PDB entry 7RIX | X-ray diffraction, 3.40 A resolution | chains T and B of the 13 polymer chains in the assembly

Chain T:
Molecule: Template strand DNA
Sequence (30 nucleotides; row label = number of the first residue in the row; numbering starts at 0):
     0 CCCTTCTCTCTGGTCATGAGCCTCTCGATG
Disordered / not traced: 0-2, 29
Ligand contacts: 5N0 (3-({3-[(3-{[4-({4-[(4-{[4-({(2R)-2-amino-4-[(1-methyl-4-{[1-methyl-4-({1-methyl-4-[(1-methyl-1H-imidazole-2-carbonyl)amino]-1H-imidazole-2-carbonyl}amino)-1H-pyrrole-2-carbonyl]amino}-1H-pyrrole-2-carbonyl)amino]butanoyl}amino)-1-methyl-1H-imidazole-2-carbonyl]amino}-1-methyl-1H-pyrrole-2-carbonyl)amino]-1-methyl-1H-pyrrole-2-carbonyl}amino)-1-methyl-1H-pyrrole-2-carbonyl]amino}propyl)(methyl)amino]propyl}carbamoyl)benzoic acid): DT10, DG11, DG12, DT13, DC14, DA15, DT16

Chain B:
Molecule: DNA-directed RNA polymerase II subunit RPB2
Organism: Saccharomyces cerevisiae (strain ATCC 204508 / S288c)
Notes: EC 2.7.7.6
UniProt: P08518 (RPB2_YEAST); residue numbers follow UniProt; this construct covers 1-1224
Sequence (1224 residues; row label = number of the first residue in the row):
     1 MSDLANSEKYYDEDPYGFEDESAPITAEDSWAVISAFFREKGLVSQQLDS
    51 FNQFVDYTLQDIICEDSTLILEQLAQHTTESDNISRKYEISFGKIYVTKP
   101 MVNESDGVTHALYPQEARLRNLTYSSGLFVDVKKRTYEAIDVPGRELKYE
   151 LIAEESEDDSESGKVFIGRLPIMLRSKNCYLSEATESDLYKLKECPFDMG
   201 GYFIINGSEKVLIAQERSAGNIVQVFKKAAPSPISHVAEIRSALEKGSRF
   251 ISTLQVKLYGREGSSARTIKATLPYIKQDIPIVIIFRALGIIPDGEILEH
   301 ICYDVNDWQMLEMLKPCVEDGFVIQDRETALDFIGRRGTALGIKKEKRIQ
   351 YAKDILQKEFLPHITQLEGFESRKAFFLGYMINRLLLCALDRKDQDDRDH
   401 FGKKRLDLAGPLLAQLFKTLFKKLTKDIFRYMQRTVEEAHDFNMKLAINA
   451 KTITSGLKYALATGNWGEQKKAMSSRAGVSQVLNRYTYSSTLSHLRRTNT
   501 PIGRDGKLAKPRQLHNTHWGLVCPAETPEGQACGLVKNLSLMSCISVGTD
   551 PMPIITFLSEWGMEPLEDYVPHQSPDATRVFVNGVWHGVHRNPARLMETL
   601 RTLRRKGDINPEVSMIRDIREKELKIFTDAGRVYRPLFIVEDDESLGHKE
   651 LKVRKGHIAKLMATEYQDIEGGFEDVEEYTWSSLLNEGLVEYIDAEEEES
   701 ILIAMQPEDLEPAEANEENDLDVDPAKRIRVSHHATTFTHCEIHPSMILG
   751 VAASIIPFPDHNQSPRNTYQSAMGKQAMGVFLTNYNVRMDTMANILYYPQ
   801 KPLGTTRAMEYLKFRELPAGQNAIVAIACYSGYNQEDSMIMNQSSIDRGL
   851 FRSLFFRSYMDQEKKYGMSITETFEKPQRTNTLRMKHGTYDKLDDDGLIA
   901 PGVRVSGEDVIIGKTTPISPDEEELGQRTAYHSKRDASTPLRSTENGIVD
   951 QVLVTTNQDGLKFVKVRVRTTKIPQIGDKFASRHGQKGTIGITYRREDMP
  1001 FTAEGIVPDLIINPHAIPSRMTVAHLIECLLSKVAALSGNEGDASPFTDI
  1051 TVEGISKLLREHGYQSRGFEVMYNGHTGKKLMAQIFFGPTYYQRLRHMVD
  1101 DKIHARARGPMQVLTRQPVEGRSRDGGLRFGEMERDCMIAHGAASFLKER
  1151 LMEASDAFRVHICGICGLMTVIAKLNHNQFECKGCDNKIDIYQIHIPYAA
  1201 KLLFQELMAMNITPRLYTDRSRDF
Disordered / not traced: 1-19, 76-85, 139-161, 338-344, 439-445, 504-507, 644-646, 669-675, 715-720, 920-929, 1222-1224
Bound ions: Zn2+: Cys1163, Cys1166, Cys1182, Cys1185

Interface between chain T and chain B:
Residue-residue contacts - 17 pairs, chain T then chain B:
  DC20(T) - Met1133(B)  sugar contact
  DC21(T) - Arg1129(B)  salt bridge to the phosphate
  DC21(T) - Gly1131(B)  phosphate contact
  DT22(T) - Leu1128(B)  sugar contact
  DT22(T) - Arg1129(B)  hydrogen bond to the phosphate
  DC23(T) - Gly1121(B)  phosphate contact
  DC23(T) - Arg1122(B)  hydrogen bond to the phosphate
  DT24(T) - Met792(B)  phosphate contact
  DT24(T) - Arg857(B)  phosphate contact
  DT24(T) - Arg1122(B)  salt bridge to the phosphate
  DC25(T) - Met792(B)  phosphate contact
  DC25(T) - Arg857(B)  salt bridge to the phosphate
  DC25(T) - Arg942(B)  salt bridge to the phosphate
  DG26(T) - Thr791(B)  hydrogen bond to the phosphate
  DA27(T) - Ser208(B)  phosphate contact
  DA27(T) - Lys210(B)  salt bridge to the phosphate
  DA27(T) - Ala462(B)  phosphate contact
Also at the interface, not in a pair above, chain T (10 interface residues in all): DG11, DT28
Also at the interface, not in a pair above, chain B (21 interface residues in all): Pro231, Pro233, Tyr459, Thr463, Val482, Ser1123, Gly1127, Glu1134

Overview:
Chain T and chain B form an interface of 10 and 21 residues respectively; the contacts include 3 hydrogen
bonds and 5 salt bridges. Among the polar pairs are DT22(T)-Arg1129(B), DC23(T)-Arg1122(B) and
DG26(T)-Thr791(B). Chain T binds compound 5N0.
Here chain T is Template strand DNA and chain B is DNA-directed RNA polymerase II subunit RPB2 (Saccharomyces
cerevisiae (strain ATCC 204508 / S288c)). Entry 7RIX (RNA polymerase II elongation complex with hairpin
polyamide Py-Im 1, scaffold 2) was determined by X-ray diffraction (same publication as 7RIM, 7RIP, 7RIQ, 7RIW
and 7RIY).
